8VMN - chains M and D of the 10 polymer chains in the assembly; structure by electron microscopy, 3.50 A resolution.

== Chain M ==
Protein: Histone H2B
From: Xenopus laevis
Reference sequence: A0A8J1LZU9 (A0A8J1LZU9_XENLA); residues 27-122 here correspond to UniProt positions 31-126 (UniProt number = residue number + 4)
Sequence (96 residues; each row starts with the number of its first residue):
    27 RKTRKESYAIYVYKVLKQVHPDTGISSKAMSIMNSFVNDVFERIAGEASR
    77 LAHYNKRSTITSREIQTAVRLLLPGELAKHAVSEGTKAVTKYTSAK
Unresolved in the structure: 27

== Chain D ==
Molecule: 157-nt DNA strand
Sequence (157 nucleotides; each row starts with the number of its first residue):
   158 GCTGCCGGCGGCTGGAGAATCCCGGTGCCGAGGCCGCTCAATTGGTCGTA
   208 GACAGCTCTAGCACCGCTTAAACGCACGTACGCGCTGTCCCCCGCGTTTA
   258 AACCGCCAAGGGGATTACTCCCTAGTCTCCAGGCACGTCTCAGATATATA
   308 CATCCTG

== Interface between chain M and chain D ==
Residue-residue contacts (9):
  Thr29(M) with DC291(D), phosphate contact
  Arg30(M) with DG290(D), hydrogen bond to the sugar; DC291(D), phosphate contact
  Lys31(M) with DG290(D), sugar contact; DC291(D), hydrogen bond to the phosphate
  Ser33(M) with DG290(D), phosphate contact
  Ile36(M) with DG289(D), sugar contact; DG290(D), phosphate contact
  Tyr37(M) with DG289(D), hydrogen bond to the phosphate
Interface residues without a listed pair, chain M (8 interface residues in all): Lys28, Glu32
Interface residues without a listed pair, chain D (4 interface residues in all): DA292

== Overview ==
Chain M and chain D form an interface of 8 and 4 residues respectively, with 3 hydrogen bonds. Among the polar
pairs are Arg30(M)-DG290(D), Lys31(M)-DC291(D) and Tyr37(M)-DG289(D).
Chain M is Histone H2B (Xenopus laevis) and chain D is a 157-nt DNA strand; the structure, H3K4me3 nucleosome
bound to PRC2_AJ1-450, was determined by electron microscopy (same publication as 8VMI, 8VMJ, 8VML, 8VNV,
8VNZ, 8VO0 and 8VOB).
